4OIN - chains C and G of the 9 polymer chains in the assembly; structure by X-ray diffraction, 2.80 A resolution.

Chain C:
Protein: DNA-directed RNA polymerase subunit beta
Source organism: Thermus thermophilus
Notes: EC 2.7.7.6
UniProt: Q8RQE9 (RPOB_THET8); residues 1-1119 here = UniProt positions 1-1119
Chain sequence (1119 residues; each row starts with the number of its first residue):
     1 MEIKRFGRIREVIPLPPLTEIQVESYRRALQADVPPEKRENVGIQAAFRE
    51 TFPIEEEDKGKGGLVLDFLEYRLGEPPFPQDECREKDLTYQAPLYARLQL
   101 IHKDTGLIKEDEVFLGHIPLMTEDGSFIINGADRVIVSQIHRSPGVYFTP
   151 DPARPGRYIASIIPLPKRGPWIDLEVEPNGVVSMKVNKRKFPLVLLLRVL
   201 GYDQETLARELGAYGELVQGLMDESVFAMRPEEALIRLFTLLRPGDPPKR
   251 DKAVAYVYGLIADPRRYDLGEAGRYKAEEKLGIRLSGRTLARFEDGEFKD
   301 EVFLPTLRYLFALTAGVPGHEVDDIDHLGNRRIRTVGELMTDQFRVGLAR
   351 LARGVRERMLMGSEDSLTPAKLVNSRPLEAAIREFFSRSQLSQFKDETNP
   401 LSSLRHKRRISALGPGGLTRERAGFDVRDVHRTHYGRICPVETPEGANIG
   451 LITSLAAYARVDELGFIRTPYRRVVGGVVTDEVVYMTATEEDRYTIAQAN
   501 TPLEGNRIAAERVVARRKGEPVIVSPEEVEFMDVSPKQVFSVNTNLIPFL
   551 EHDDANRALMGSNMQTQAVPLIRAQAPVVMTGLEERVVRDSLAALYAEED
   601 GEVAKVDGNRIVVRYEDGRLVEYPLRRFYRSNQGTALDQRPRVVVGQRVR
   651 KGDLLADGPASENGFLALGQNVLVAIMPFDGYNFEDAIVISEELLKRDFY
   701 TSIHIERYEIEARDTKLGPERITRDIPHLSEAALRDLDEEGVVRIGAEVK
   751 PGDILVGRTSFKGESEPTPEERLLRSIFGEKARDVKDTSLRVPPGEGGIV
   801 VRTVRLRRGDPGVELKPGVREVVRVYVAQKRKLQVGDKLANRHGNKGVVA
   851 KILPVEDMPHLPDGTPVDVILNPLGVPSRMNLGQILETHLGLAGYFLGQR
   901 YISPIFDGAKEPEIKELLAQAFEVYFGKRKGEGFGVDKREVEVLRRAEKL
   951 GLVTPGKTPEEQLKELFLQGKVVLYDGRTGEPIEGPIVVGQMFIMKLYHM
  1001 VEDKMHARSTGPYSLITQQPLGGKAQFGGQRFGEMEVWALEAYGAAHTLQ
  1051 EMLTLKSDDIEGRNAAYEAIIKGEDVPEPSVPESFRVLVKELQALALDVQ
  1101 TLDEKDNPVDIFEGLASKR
Unresolved in the structure: 57-62, 1119

Chain G:
Molecule: 19-nt DNA strand
Sequence (19 nucleotides; numbered 1 to 19; the number before each row is that of its first residue):
     1 CCTGCATCCGTGAGTCGAG
Unresolved in the structure: 1-3

How chain C and chain G interact:
Pairs across the interface (7):
  Gly-1023(C) / DA18(G)  phosphate contact
  Lys-1024(C) / DA18(G)  hydrogen bond to the phosphate
  Gln-1030(C) / DG17(G)  phosphate contact
  Arg-1031(C) / DC16(G)  salt bridge to the phosphate
  Arg-1031(C) / DG17(G)  phosphate contact
  Gly-1033(C) / DC16(G)  phosphate contact
  Met-1035(C) / DT15(G)  sugar contact
Other interface residues (no listed pair), chain C (9 interface residues in all): Glu-421, Ala-447, Gly-1029
Other interface residues (no listed pair), chain G (6 interface residues in all): DA13, DG14

Summary:
9 residues of chain C face 6 of chain G across their interface, with 1 hydrogen bond and 1 salt bridge. Polar
contacts include Lys-1024(C)/DA18(G) and Arg-1031(C)/DC16(G).
Chain C is DNA-directed RNA polymerase subunit beta (Thermus thermophilus) and chain G is a 19-nt DNA strand;
the structure, Crystal structure of Thermus thermophilus transcription initiation complex soaked with GE23077,
was determined by X-ray diffraction together with 4MQ9, 4OIO, 4OIP, 4OIQ and 4OIR from the same study.
